Entry 3IF1 (X-ray diffraction, 2.39 A resolution); this record covers chains A and D of the 4 polymer chains in the assembly.

== Chain A ==
Protein: Immunoglobulin light chain (IgG2a)
From: Mus musculus
Chain sequence (215 residues; row label = number of the first residue in the row; note: 1 number in that range is skipped by the numbering (no residue carries it; nothing is unmodelled there); a row labelled like 27A-27E holds insertion residues (27A, then the next letters in order)):
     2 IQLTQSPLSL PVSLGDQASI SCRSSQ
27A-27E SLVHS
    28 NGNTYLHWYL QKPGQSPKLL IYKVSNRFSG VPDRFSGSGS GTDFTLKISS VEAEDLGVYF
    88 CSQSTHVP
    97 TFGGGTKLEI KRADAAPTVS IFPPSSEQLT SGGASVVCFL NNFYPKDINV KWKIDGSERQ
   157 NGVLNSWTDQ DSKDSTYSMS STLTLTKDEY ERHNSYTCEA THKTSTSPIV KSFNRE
Disulfides: Cys23-Cys88, Cys134-Cys194
Metal / ion sites: Mg2+ site 1 near Gln3 (its only coordinating residue here); Zn2+ site 1 near His34 (its only coordinating residue here); Zn2+ site 2: Asp143 (shared with His55(D) of chain D); Mg2+ site 2 near Asp167 (its only coordinating residue here); Zn2+ site 3: Glu185, His189
Small-molecule neighbours: 2-acetamido-2-deoxy-beta-D-galactopyranose (NGA): His27D, Tyr32, Ser91, Thr92, His93, Val94, Pro95

== Chain D ==
Protein: Immunoglobulin heavy chain (IgG2a)
From: Mus musculus
Chain sequence (217 residues; each row starts with the number of its first residue; note: 1 number in that range is skipped by the numbering (no residue carries it; nothing is unmodelled there); a row labelled like 52A-52C holds insertion residues (52A, then the next letters in order)):
     1 QVQLQQSGGG LVQPGGSMKI FCAASGFTFS DAWMDWVRQS PEKGLEWVAE IR
52A-52C NKA
    53 NNHETYYAES VKGRFTITRD DSKSRMSLQM
82A-82C NSL
    83 RAEDTGIYYC SGGKVRNA
   102 YWGQGTTVTV SSKTTKAPSV YPLAPVCGDT TGSSVTLGCL VKGYFPEPVT LTWNSGSLSS
   162 GVHTFPAVLQ SDLYTLSSSV TVTSSTWPSQ SITCNVAHPA SSTKVDKKIE P
Not modelled in the structure: 128-134
Disulfides: Cys22-Cys92, Cys140-Cys195
Metal / ion sites: Zn2+: His55 (shared with Asp143(A) of chain A)
Small-molecule neighbours: 2-acetamido-2-deoxy-beta-D-galactopyranose (NGA): Trp33, Trp47, Glu50, Arg52, Tyr58, Arg98

== Interface between chain A and chain D ==
Pairs across the interface (22):
  Ser7(A) - Phe21(D)
  Pro8(A) - Lys19(D)
  Pro8(A) - Phe21(D)  hydrophobic
  Pro8(A) - Gln81(D)
  Leu9(A) - Asp72(D)
  Leu9(A) - Arg77(D)
  Ser10(A) - Gln81(D)  hydrogen bond (backbone-side chain)
  Leu11(A) - Gln81(D)
  Pro12(A) - Thr68(D)
  Pro12(A) - Thr70(D)
  Pro12(A) - Gln81(D)
  Ser20(A) - Lys19(D)  hydrogen bond (backbone-side chain)
  Lys107(A) - Thr68(D)  hydrogen bond
  Asp143(A) - Lys52B(D)  salt bridge
  Asp143(A) - Asn54(D)
  Asp143(A) - His55(D)  salt bridge
  Ile144(A) - Asn54(D)  hydrogen bond (backbone-side chain)
  Asn145(A) - Lys52B(D)
  Asn145(A) - Ala52C(D)  hydrogen bond (side chain-backbone)
  Asn145(A) - Asn54(D)  hydrogen bond
  Thr197(A) - Asn54(D)  hydrogen bond (backbone-side chain)
  His198(A) - Asn54(D)
Other interface residues (no listed pair), chain A (15 interface residues in all): Gln6, Lys199
Other interface residues (no listed pair), chain D (14 interface residues in all): Asn53, Glu56, Lys75

== Overview ==
15 residues of chain A face 14 of chain D across their interface; the contacts include 7 hydrogen bonds and 2
salt bridges. Polar contacts include Asp143(A)-Lys52B(D), Asp143(A)-His55(D) and Ser10(A)-Gln81(D). Chain A
binds 2-acetamido-2-deoxy-beta-D-galactopyranose. Bound to chain D:
2-acetamido-2-deoxy-beta-D-galactopyranose.
Chain A is Immunoglobulin light chain (IgG2a) and chain D is Immunoglobulin heavy chain (IgG2a), both from Mus
musculus; the structure, Crystal structure of 237mAb in complex with a GalNAc, was determined by X-ray
diffraction (same publication as 3IET).
